Entry 7X2W (electron microscopy, 3.24 A resolution); this record covers chains B and C of the 6 polymer chains in the assembly.

Chain B:
Molecule: VP2
Organism: Coxsackievirus B1
UniProt: A0A2S0RQC2 (A0A2S0RQC2_9ENTO); residues 1-263 here correspond to UniProt positions 70-332 (UniProt number = residue number + 69)
Chain sequence (263 residues; each row starts with the number of its first residue):
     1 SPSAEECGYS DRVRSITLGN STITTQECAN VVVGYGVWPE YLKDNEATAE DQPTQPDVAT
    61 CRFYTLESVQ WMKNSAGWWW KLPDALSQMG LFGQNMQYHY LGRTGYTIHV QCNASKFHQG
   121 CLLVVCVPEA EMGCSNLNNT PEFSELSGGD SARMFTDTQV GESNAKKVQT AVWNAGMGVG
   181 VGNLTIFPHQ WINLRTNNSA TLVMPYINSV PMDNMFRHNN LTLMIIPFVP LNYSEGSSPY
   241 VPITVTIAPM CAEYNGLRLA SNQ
Disordered / not traced: 1-9, 262-263

Chain C:
Molecule: VP3
Organism: Coxsackievirus B1
Notes: EC 3.4.22.29, 3.6.1.15, 3.4.22.28, 2.7.7.48
UniProt: L7UV52 (L7UV52_9ENTO); residues 1-238 here correspond to UniProt positions 333-570 (UniProt number = residue number + 332)
Chain sequence (238 residues; each row starts with the number of its first residue):
     1 GLPVMTTPGS TQFLTSDDFQ SPSAMPQFDV TPEMQIPGRV NNLMEIAEVD SVVPVNNTED
    61 NVSSLKAYQI PVQSNSDNGK QVFGFPLQPG ANNVLNRTLL GEILNYYTHW SGSIKLTFMF
   121 CGSAMATGKF LLAYSPPGAG VPKNRKDAML GTHVIWDVGL QSSCVLCVPW ISQTHYRYVV
   181 EDEYTAAGYV TCWYQTNIVV PADVQSSCDI LCFVSACNDF SVRMLKDTPF IRQDTFYQ

Interface between chain B and chain C:
Pairs across the interface (60; chain B residue first):
  Arg-12(B) / Leu-160(C)
  Tyr-35(B) / Gly-38(C)
  Val-37(B) / Pro-37(C)  hydrophobic
  Glu-46(B) / Met-34(C)
  Lys-116(B) / Ser-123(C)  hydrogen bond (backbone-side chain)
  Lys-116(B) / Ala-124(C)
  Lys-116(B) / Met-125(C)
  Phe-117(B) / Ala-202(C)
  Phe-117(B) / Asp-203(C)
  Phe-117(B) / Val-204(C)  hydrophobic
  His-118(B) / Ser-123(C)
  Gln-119(B) / Gly-122(C)
  Gln-119(B) / Ser-123(C)
  Gln-119(B) / Gln-205(C)
  Gln-119(B) / Ser-207(C)
  Cys-121(B) / Met-119(C)  hydrophobic
  Cys-121(B) / Cys-121(C)  hydrophobic
  Trp-173(B) / Ser-63(C)
  Trp-173(B) / Ser-64(C)
  Val-181(B) / Leu-65(C)  hydrophobic
  Val-181(B) / Tyr-68(C)
  Gly-182(B) / Ser-51(C)
  Gly-182(B) / Val-52(C)  hydrogen bond (backbone-backbone)
  Gly-182(B) / Tyr-68(C)  hydrogen bond (backbone-side chain)
  Asn-183(B) / Arg-97(C)  hydrogen bond (side chain-backbone)
  Asn-183(B) / Thr-98(C)
  Asn-183(B) / Leu-99(C)
  Thr-185(B) / Val-49(C)
  Thr-185(B) / Asp-50(C)  hydrogen bond (side chain-backbone)
  Thr-185(B) / Ser-51(C)
  Ile-186(B) / Ile-46(C)  hydrophobic
  Ile-186(B) / Leu-99(C)  hydrophobic
  Trp-191(B) / Leu-211(C)  hydrophobic
  Trp-191(B) / Phe-213(C)  hydrophobic
  Asn-193(B) / Phe-120(C)
  Asn-193(B) / Cys-121(C)
  Arg-195(B) / Phe-120(C)
  Arg-195(B) / Gly-122(C)
  Arg-195(B) / Ser-123(C)  hydrogen bond (side chain-backbone)
  Arg-195(B) / Ala-124(C)
  Arg-195(B) / Ala-126(C)  hydrogen bond (side chain-backbone)
  Arg-195(B) / Val-158(C)
  Arg-195(B) / Gly-159(C)  hydrogen bond (side chain-backbone)
  Thr-196(B) / Leu-160(C)
  Thr-196(B) / Ser-162(C)
  Tyr-206(B) / Pro-37(C)
  Asn-208(B) / Met-34(C)
  Asn-208(B) / Ile-36(C)
  Pro-211(B) / Met-34(C)
  Ile-226(B) / Leu-65(C)  hydrophobic
  Pro-227(B) / Leu-65(C)
  Phe-228(B) / Tyr-68(C)  hydrophobic
  Phe-228(B) / Gln-69(C)  hydrogen bond (backbone-side chain)
  Val-229(B) / Cys-121(C)  hydrophobic
  Val-229(B) / Asp-209(C)
  Pro-230(B) / Gln-69(C)
  Asn-232(B) / Gln-205(C)
  Tyr-233(B) / Gln-205(C)
  Ser-234(B) / Asp-203(C)  hydrogen bond (side chain-backbone)
  Ser-234(B) / Gln-205(C)
Also at the interface, not in a pair above, chain B (35 interface residues in all): Val-172, Pro-205, Ile-207, Ser-209, Val-210
Also at the interface, not in a pair above, chain C (39 interface residues in all): Gln-35, Cys-208

In short:
The interface between chain B and chain C involves 35 residues on one side and 39 on the other; the contacts
include 10 hydrogen bonds. Polar pairs include Lys-116(B)/Ser-123(C), Gly-182(B)/Tyr-68(C) and
Asn-183(B)/Arg-97(C).
Chain B is VP2 and chain C is VP3, both from Coxsackievirus B1; the structure, Cryo-EM structure of
Coxsackievirus B1 pre-A particle in complex with nAb 8A10 (CVB1-pre-A:8A10), was determined by electron
microscopy together with 7X2G, 7X2I, 7X2O, 7X2T, 7X35, 7X37 and 7 further entries from the same study.
